3SPY - chains A and P of the 3 polymer chains in the assembly; structure by X-ray diffraction, 2.14 A resolution.

== Chain A ==
Name: DNA polymerase
From: Enterobacteria phage RB69
Notes: EC 2.7.7.7
UniProt: Q38087 (DPOL_BPR69); numbering as in UniProt (aligned over 1-901)
Sequence (901 residues; each row starts with the number of its first residue):
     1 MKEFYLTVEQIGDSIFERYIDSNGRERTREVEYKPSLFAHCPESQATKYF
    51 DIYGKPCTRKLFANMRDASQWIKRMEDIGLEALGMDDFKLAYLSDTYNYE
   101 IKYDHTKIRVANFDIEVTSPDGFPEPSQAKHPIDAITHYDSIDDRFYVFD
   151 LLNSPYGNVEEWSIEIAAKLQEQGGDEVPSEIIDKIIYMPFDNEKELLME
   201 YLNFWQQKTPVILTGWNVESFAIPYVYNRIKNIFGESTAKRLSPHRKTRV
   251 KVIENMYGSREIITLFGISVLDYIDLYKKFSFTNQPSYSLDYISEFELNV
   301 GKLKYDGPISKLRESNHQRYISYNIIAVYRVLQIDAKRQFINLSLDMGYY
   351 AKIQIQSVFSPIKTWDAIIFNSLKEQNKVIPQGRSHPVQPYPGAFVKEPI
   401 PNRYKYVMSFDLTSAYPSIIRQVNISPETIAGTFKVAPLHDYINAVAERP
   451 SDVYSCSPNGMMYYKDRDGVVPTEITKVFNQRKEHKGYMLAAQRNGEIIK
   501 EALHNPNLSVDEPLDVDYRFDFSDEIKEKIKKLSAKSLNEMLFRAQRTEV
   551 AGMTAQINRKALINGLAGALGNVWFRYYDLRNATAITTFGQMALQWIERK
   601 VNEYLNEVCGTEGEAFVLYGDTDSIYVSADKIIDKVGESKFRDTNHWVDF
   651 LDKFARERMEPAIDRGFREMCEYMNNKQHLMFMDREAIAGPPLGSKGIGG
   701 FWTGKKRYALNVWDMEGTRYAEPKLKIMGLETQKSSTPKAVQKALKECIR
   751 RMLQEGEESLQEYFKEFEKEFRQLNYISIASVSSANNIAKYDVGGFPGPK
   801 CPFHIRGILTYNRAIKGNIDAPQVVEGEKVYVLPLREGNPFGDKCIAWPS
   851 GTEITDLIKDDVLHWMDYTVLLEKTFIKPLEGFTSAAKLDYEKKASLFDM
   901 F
Differences from the reference sequence: engineered mutation Ala222 (Asp in Q38087), Ala327 (Asp in Q38087), Ala415 (Leu in Q38087), Ala561 (Leu in Q38087), Gly565 (Ser in Q38087), Ala567 (Tyr in Q38087)
Ion coordination: Mg2+ site 1: Asp114, Glu116; Mg2+ site 2: Asp411, Leu412, Asp623 (together with UPC); Mg2+ site 3: Asp411, Asp623 (together with UPC) (shared with DC115(P) of chain P); Mg2+ site 4: Asn505, Lys531
Residues lining bound ligands: UPC (2'-deoxy-5'-O-[(R)-hydroxy{[(R)-hydroxy(phosphonooxy)phosphoryl]methyl}phosphoryl]uridine): Asp411, Leu412, Thr413, Ser414, Ala415, Tyr416, Pro417, Arg482, Lys486, Lys560, Asn564, Thr622, Asp623
UniProt features mapped onto this chain:
  - region: Thr248 to Thr264 (Beta hairpin), Lys705 to Tyr708 (Binding of DNA in B-conformation), Leu897 to Phe901 (Interaction with the polymerase clamp)
  - binding site (Mg(2+)): Asp114, Glu116, Asp411, Leu412, Asp623
  - binding site (substrate): Ser414, Tyr416, Arg482, Lys560
  - site: Asp621 (Optimization of metal coordination by the polymerase active site), Lys706 (Optimization of metal coordination by the polymerase active site), Asp714 (Essential for viral replication)

== Chain P ==
Molecule: 13-nt DNA strand
Sequence (13 nucleotides; numbered 103 to 115; the number before each row is that of its first residue):
   103 GCGGACTGCTTAC
Ion coordination: Mg2+: DC115 (together with UPC) (shared with Asp411(A), Asp623(A) of chain A)

== Chain A / chain P interface ==
Contacting residue pairs (26; chain A residue first):
  Asn284(A) - DT113(P)  hydrogen bond to the phosphate
  Asp621(A) - DC115(P)  sugar contact
  Thr622(A) - DC115(P)  phosphate contact
  Asp623(A) - DC115(P)  phosphate contact
  Lys706(A) - DA114(P)  hydrogen bond to the base
  Tyr708(A) - DC115(P)  hydrogen bond to the phosphate
  Met728(A) - DA114(P)  phosphate contact
  Met728(A) - DC115(P)  phosphate contact
  Gly729(A) - DT113(P)  phosphate contact
  Gly729(A) - DA114(P)  hydrogen bond to the phosphate
  Gln733(A) - DT113(P)  sugar contact
  Gln733(A) - DA114(P)  phosphate contact
  Lys734(A) - DT113(P)  sugar contact
  Ser735(A) - DT112(P)  phosphate contact
  Ser735(A) - DT113(P)  hydrogen bond to the phosphate
  Ser783(A) - DC111(P)  sugar contact
  Ser783(A) - DT112(P)  phosphate contact
  Ser784(A) - DC111(P)  phosphate contact
  Ser784(A) - DT112(P)  hydrogen bond to the phosphate
  Ala785(A) - DC111(P)  phosphate contact
  Asn786(A) - DC111(P)  hydrogen bond to the phosphate
  Tyr791(A) - DT109(P)  hydrogen bond to the phosphate
  Tyr791(A) - DG110(P)  hydrogen bond to the phosphate
  Pro802(A) - DG110(P)  sugar contact
  His804(A) - DG110(P)  phosphate contact
  His804(A) - DC111(P)  salt bridge to the phosphate
Interface residues without a listed pair, chain A (27 interface residues in all): Tyr257, Tyr626, Ile727, Ser736, Val782, Asn787, Lys790, Ile805, Lys829

== Overview ==
Chain A and chain P form an interface of 27 and 7 residues respectively; the contacts include 9 hydrogen bonds
and 1 salt bridge. Among the polar pairs are Lys706(A)-DA114(P), Asn284(A)-DT113(P) and Tyr708(A)-DC115(P).
Ligands of chain A: compound UPC.
Here chain A is DNA polymerase (Enterobacteria phage RB69) and chain P is a 13-nt DNA strand. Entry 3SPY (RB69
DNA Polymerase(L415A/L561A/S565G/Y567A) Ternary Complex with dUpCpp Opposite dA) was determined by X-ray
diffraction, deposited together with 3S9H, 3SCX, 3SI6, 3SJJ, 3SNN, 3SPZ, 3SQ0 and 3SQ1.
